PDB entry 4I3Z | X-ray diffraction, 2.05 A resolution | chains A and B

== Chain A ==
Molecule: Cyclin-dependent kinase 2
Source organism: Homo sapiens
Notes: EC 2.7.11.22
UniProt: P24941 (CDK2_HUMAN); residues 1-296 here = UniProt positions 1-296
Amino-acid sequence (296 residues; row label = number of the first residue in the row):
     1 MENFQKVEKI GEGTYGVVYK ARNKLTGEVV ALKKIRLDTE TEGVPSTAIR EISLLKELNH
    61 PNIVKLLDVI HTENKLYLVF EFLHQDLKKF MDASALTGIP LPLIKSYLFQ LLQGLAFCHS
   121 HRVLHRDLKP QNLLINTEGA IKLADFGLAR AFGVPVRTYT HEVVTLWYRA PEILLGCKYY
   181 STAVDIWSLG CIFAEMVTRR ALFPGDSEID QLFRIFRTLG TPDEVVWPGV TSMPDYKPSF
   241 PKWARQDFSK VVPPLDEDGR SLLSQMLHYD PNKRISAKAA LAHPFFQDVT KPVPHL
Modified positions: Thr-160 (phosphothreonine; TPO)
Metal / ion sites: Mg2+ site 1: Asn-132, Asp-145 (together with ADP); Mg2+ site 2: Asp-145 (together with ADP)
Small-molecule neighbours: ADP (adenosine-5'-diphosphate): Ile-10, Gly-11, Glu-12, Gly-13, Val-18, Ala-31, Lys-33, Val-64, Phe-80, Glu-81, Phe-82, Leu-83, Asp-86, Lys-89, Gln-131, Asn-132, Leu-134, Asp-145
Curated features (UniProtKB/Swiss-Prot):
  - active site: Asp-127 (Proton acceptor)
  - binding site (ATP): Ile-10 to Val-18, Lys-33, Glu-81 to Leu-83, Asp-86, Lys-129 to Asn-132, Asp-145
  - binding site (Mg(2+)): Asn-132, Asp-145
  - site (CDK7 binding): Lys-9, Lys-88, Lys-89, Leu-166
  - modified residue: Met-1 (N-acetylmethionine), Lys-6 (N6-acetyllysine), Thr-14 (Phosphothreonine), Tyr-15 (Phosphotyrosine), Tyr-19 (Phosphotyrosine), Thr-160 (Phosphothreonine)
  - natural variant: Pro-45 (P45L: In a glioblastoma multiforme sample)
  - mutagenesis: Lys-9 (K9F: Reduced phosphorylation by CAK), Thr-14 (T14A: 2-fold increase in activity), Tyr-15 (Y15F: 2-fold increase in activity), Lys-88 to Lys-89 (Reduced phosphorylation by CAK), Thr-160 (T160A: Abolishes activity), Leu-166 (L166R: Reduced phosphorylation by CAK and reduced kinase activity)
What the authors report for this chain:
  - binding site for ADP: Lys-33
  - contacts within the chain: Lys-33/Glu-51
  - Mg2+ coordination: Asn-132, Asp-145
  - conformationally variable residues (loop rearrangement): Glu-12 to Val-18
  - post-translational modification sites: Thr-160

== Chain B ==
Molecule: Cyclin-A2
Source organism: Mus musculus
UniProt: P51943 (CCNA2_MOUSE); residues 175-431 here correspond to UniProt positions 165-421 (UniProt number = residue number - 10)
Amino-acid sequence (257 residues; each row starts with the number of its first residue):
   175 VPDYQEDIHT YLREMEVKCK PKVGYMKRQP DITNSMRAIL VDWLVEVGEE YKLQNETLHL
   235 AVNYIDRFLS SMSVLRGKLQ LVGTAAMLLA SKFEEIYPPE VAEFVYITDD TYSKKQVLRM
   295 EHLVLKVLAF DLAAPTVNQF LTQYFLHLQP ANCKVESLAM FLGELSLIDA DPYLKYLPSL
   355 IAGAAFHLAL YTVTGQSWPE SLAQQTGYTL ESLKPCLVDL HQTYLKAPQH AQQSIREKYK
   415 HSKYHSVSLL NPPETLS

== Interface between chain A and chain B ==
Pairs across the interface (64; chain A residue first):
  Thr-41(A) with Val-275(B); Lys-288(B), hydrogen bond; Leu-292(B)
  Glu-42(A) with Lys-266(B), hydrogen bond (backbone-side chain)
  Gly-43(A) with Lys-266(B); Leu-292(B); Glu-295(B)
  Val-44(A) with Lys-266(B), hydrogen bond (backbone-side chain); Glu-295(B), hydrogen bond (backbone-side chain); Leu-299(B), hydrophobic
  Ser-46(A) with Lys-266(B)
  Ile-49(A) with Leu-263(B), hydrophobic; Lys-266(B); Leu-306(B), hydrophobic
  Arg-50(A) with Lys-266(B); Phe-267(B), hydrogen bond (side chain-backbone); Glu-268(B); Glu-269(B), hydrogen bond (side chain-backbone)
  Ile-52(A) with Phe-304(B), hydrophobic
  Ser-53(A) with Phe-267(B); Phe-304(B); Leu-306(B)
  Leu-54(A) with Ala-307(B), hydrophobic
  Lys-56(A) with Ala-303(B), hydrogen bond (side chain-backbone); Asp-305(B), salt bridge
  Glu-57(A) with Tyr-185(B), hydrogen bond; Ala-307(B)
  His-71(A) with His-296(B), hydrogen bond; Phe-304(B)
  Glu-73(A) with Arg-293(B), salt bridge
  Ala-116(A) with Tyr-178(B)
  His-119(A) with Tyr-178(B); Ile-182(B)
  Ser-120(A) with Tyr-178(B); Asp-181(B), hydrogen bond; Ile-182(B)
  His-121(A) with Tyr-185(B)
  Arg-122(A) with Ile-182(B); Tyr-185(B); Ala-307(B), hydrogen bond (side chain-backbone)
  Arg-150(A) with Glu-268(B), salt bridge; Glu-269(B); Ile-270(B)
  Phe-152(A) with Ile-182(B), hydrophobic
  Val-154(A) with Gln-179(B); Ile-182(B), hydrophobic; Thr-316(B), hydrogen bond (backbone-side chain); Gln-317(B), hydrogen bond (backbone-backbone); Leu-320(B), hydrophobic
  Pro-155(A) with Thr-316(B)
  Arg-157(A) with Gln-228(B), hydrogen bond; Glu-268(B), salt bridge
  Thr-158(A) with Ile-270(B)
  Tyr-159(A) with Ile-270(B)
  Thr-160(A) with Glu-269(B); Ile-270(B)
  Ser-181(A) with Val-175(B)
  Thr-182(A) with Val-175(B)
  Ser-276(A) with Asp-177(B), hydrogen bond; Tyr-178(B)
  Ala-277(A) with Tyr-178(B), hydrogen bond (backbone-side chain)
  Lys-278(A) with Asp-177(B); Tyr-178(B), hydrogen bond (backbone-side chain); Asp-181(B), salt bridge
Also at the interface, not in a pair above, chain A (36 interface residues in all): Val-69, Thr-72, Leu-76, Ala-151
Also at the interface, not in a pair above, chain B (33 interface residues in all): Leu-186, Met-189, Glu-230, Gln-313

== In short ==
36 residues of chain A face 33 of chain B across their interface; the contacts include 17 hydrogen bonds and 5
salt bridges. Polar pairs include Lys-56(A)/Asp-305(B), Glu-73(A)/Arg-293(B) and Arg-150(A)/Glu-268(B). Bound
to chain A: ADP. The paper reports a binding site for ADP at Lys-33(A); Mg2+ coordination by Asn-132(A) and
Asp-145(A).
Here chain A is Cyclin-dependent kinase 2 (Homo sapiens) and chain B is Cyclin-A2 (Mus musculus). Entry 4I3Z
(Structure of pCDK2/CyclinA bound to ADP and 2 Magnesium ions) was determined by X-ray diffraction (same
publication as 4II5).
